PDB entry 8ZRR | electron microscopy, 3.61 A resolution | chains h and l of the 4 polymer chains in the assembly

Chain h:
Protein: Heacy chain of D4 Fab
From: Homo sapiens
Notes: antibody fragment or engineered binder
Amino-acid sequence (121 residues; row label = number of the first residue in the row):
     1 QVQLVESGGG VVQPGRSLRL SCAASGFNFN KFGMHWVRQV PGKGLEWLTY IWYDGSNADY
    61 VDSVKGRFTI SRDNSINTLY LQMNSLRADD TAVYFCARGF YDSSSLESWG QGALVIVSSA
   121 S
Disulfides: Cys22-Cys96

Chain l:
Protein: Light chain of D4 Fab
From: Homo sapiens
Notes: antibody fragment or engineered binder
Amino-acid sequence (114 residues; row label = number of the first residue in the row):
     1 DIVMTQSPLS LAVTPGEPAS ISCRSSQTLL HNNGYNYFSW YLQKPGQAPQ LLIYLGSNRA
    61 PGVSDRFSGS GSGTSFTLEI SRVEAEDVGV YYCMQGRHTP WTFGQGTKVE IKRT
Disulfides: Cys23-Cys93

How chain h and chain l interact:
Contacting residue pairs - 24 pairs, chain h then chain l:
  His35(h) with Trp101(l)
  Gly44(h) with Tyr92(l)
  Leu45(h) with Tyr92(l), hydrophobic; Phe103(l)
  Glu46(h) with Phe103(l)
  Trp47(h) with Pro100(l), hydrophobic; Trp101(l)
  Asp59(h) with Thr99(l)
  Tyr101(h) with Tyr54(l), hydrophobic; Pro61(l)
  Asp102(h) with Tyr37(l), hydrogen bond
  Ser104(h) with Tyr37(l); Met94(l); Trp101(l)
  Ser105(h) with Ser39(l); Tyr41(l); Leu51(l)
  Leu106(h) with Tyr41(l), hydrogen bond (backbone-side chain); Leu51(l); Trp101(l), hydrophobic
  Glu107(h) with Leu51(l)
  Trp109(h) with Tyr41(l), hydrophobic; Pro49(l), hydrophobic
  Gly110(h) with Ala48(l)
Also at the interface, not in a pair above, chain h (17 interface residues in all): Gln39, Tyr50, Ser103

In short:
17 residues of chain h face 14 of chain l across their interface; the contacts include 2 hydrogen bonds. Among
the polar pairs are Asp102(h)-Tyr37(l) and Leu106(h)-Tyr41(l).
Here chain h is Heacy chain of D4 Fab and chain l is Light chain of D4 Fab, both from Homo sapiens. Entry 8ZRR
(Dimer-AB and Fab-hl complex of HBcAg) was determined by electron microscopy together with 8ZRE and 8ZRH from
the same study.
